5DV7 - chains B and C of the 3 polymer chains in the assembly; structure by X-ray diffraction, 3.50 A resolution.

[Chain B]
Molecule: 18-nt RNA strand
Sequence (18 nucleotides; row label = number of the first residue in the row):
     1 UCACUUUCAU AAUGCUGG

[Chain C]
Protein: Interleukin enhancer-binding factor 3
From: Mus musculus
Reference sequence: Q9Z1X4 (ILF3_MOUSE), isoform Q9Z1X4-2; residues 4-703 here correspond to UniProt positions 17-716 (UniProt number = residue number + 13)
Amino-acid sequence (700 residues; row label = number of the first residue in the row):
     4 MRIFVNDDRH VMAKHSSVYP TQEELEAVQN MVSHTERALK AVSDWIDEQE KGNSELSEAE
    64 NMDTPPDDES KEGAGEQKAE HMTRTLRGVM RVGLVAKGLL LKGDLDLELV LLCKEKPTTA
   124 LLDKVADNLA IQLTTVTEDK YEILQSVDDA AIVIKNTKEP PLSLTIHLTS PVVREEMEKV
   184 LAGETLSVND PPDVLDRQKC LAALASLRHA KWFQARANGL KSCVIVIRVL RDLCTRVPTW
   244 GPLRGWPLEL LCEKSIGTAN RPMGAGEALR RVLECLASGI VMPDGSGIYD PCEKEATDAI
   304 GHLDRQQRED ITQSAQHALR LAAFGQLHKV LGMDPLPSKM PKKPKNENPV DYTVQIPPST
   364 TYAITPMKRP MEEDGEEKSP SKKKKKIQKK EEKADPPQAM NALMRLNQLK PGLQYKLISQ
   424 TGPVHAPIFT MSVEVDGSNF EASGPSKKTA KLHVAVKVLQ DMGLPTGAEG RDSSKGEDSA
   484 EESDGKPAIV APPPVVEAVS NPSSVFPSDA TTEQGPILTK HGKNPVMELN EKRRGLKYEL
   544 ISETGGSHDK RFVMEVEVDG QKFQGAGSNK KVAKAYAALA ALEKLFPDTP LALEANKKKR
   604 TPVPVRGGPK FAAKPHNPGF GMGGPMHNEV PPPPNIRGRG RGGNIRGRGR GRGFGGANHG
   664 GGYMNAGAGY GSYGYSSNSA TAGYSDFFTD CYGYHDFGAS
Disordered / not traced: 4-402, 468-518, 591-703
Reported in the primary citation:
  - contacts within the chain: Ile520-Tyr579
  - binding site for the 18-nt RNA strand (chain B): His428

[How chain B and chain C interact]
Contacting residue pairs (19):
  U6(B) - Asn533(C)  hydrogen bond to the sugar
  U7(B) - Val529(C)  hydrogen bond to the sugar
  U7(B) - Met530(C)  hydrogen bond to the sugar
  U7(B) - Asn533(C)  hydrogen bond to the sugar
  C8(B) - Asn527(C)  hydrogen bond to the sugar
  C8(B) - Val529(C)  sugar contact
  C8(B) - Met530(C)  sugar contact
  A9(B) - Asn527(C)  sugar contact
  A9(B) - Lys574(C)  phosphate contact
  A11(B) - Asn410(C)  sugar contact
  A12(B) - Leu406(C)  hydrogen bond to the sugar
  A12(B) - Met407(C)  sugar contact
  A12(B) - Asn410(C)  sugar contact
  U13(B) - Asn404(C)  hydrogen bond to the sugar
  U13(B) - Leu406(C)  sugar contact
  U13(B) - Met407(C)  sugar contact
  G14(B) - Asn404(C)  sugar contact
  G18(B) - Gly549(C)  hydrogen bond to the sugar
  G18(B) - Ser550(C)  hydrogen bond to the sugar

[Overview]
9 residues of chain B and 11 residues of chain C are in contact, with 9 hydrogen bonds. Polar pairs include
U6(B)-Asn533(C), U7(B)-Val529(C) and U7(B)-Met530(C). The paper reports a binding site for the 18-nt RNA
strand (chain B) at His428(C); contacts within the chain involving Ile520(C) and Tyr579(C).
Chain B is an 18-nt RNA strand and chain C is Interleukin enhancer-binding factor 3 (Mus musculus); the
structure, Crystal Structure of NF90 tandem dsRBDs with dsRNA, was determined by X-ray diffraction.
